7ZY3 - chain A; structure by X-ray diffraction, 1.80 A resolution.

Chain A:
Name: Archaerhodopsin-3
Organism: Halorubrum sodomense
Reference sequence: P96787 (BACR3_HALSD); residues 7-258 here = UniProt positions 7-258
Chain sequence (252 residues; row label = number of the first residue in the row):
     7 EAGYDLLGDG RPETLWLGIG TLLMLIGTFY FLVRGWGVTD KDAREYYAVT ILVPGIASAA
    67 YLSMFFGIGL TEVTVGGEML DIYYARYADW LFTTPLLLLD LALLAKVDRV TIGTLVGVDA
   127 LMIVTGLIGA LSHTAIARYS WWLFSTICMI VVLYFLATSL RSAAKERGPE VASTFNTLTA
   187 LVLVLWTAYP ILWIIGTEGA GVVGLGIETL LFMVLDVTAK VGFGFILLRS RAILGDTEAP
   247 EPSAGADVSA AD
Disordered / not traced: 245-258
Glycans and other covalent adducts: retinal (RET) linked to Lys226
Modified residues: Glu7 (pyroglutamic acid; PCA)
Ion coordination: Ca2+: Asp11, Asp46, Asp48, Leu240; Na+: Asp11, Asp15, Arg17, Thr20; Mg2+: Asp242, Thr243
Ligand contacts:
  - hexadecane (R16): Tyr10, Leu21, Trp22, Ile25, Leu29, Met219, Val220, Val223
  - retinal (RET): Tyr93, Asp95, Trp96, Thr99, Thr100, Leu103, Met128, Ile129, Gly132, Trp148, Ser151, Thr152, Met155, Trp192, Tyr195, Pro196, Trp199, Asp222, Ala225
UniProt features mapped onto this chain:
  - modified residue: Lys226 (N6-(retinylidene)lysine)
Reported in the primary citation:
  - contacts within the chain: Asp95-Asp222

In short:
Bound to chain A: hexadecane. Retinal is covalently linked to Lys226. The Ca2+ site is built by Asp11, Asp46,
Asp48 and Leu240. Asp11, Asp15, Arg17 and Thr20 form the Na+ site. The paper reports contacts within the chain
involving Asp95 and Asp222.
Chain A is Archaerhodopsin-3 (Halorubrum sodomense); the structure, Room temperature structure of
Archaerhodopsin-3 obtained 110 ns after photoexcitation, was determined by X-ray diffraction.
